PDB entry 8S35 | electron microscopy, 2.90 A resolution | chains A and I of the 12 polymer chains in the assembly

Chain A:
Molecule: CRISPR type AFERR-associated protein Csf2
Source organism: Klebsiella pneumoniae
Notes: engineered mutation(s): 6xHis-tag
UniProtKB: A0A333ESG5 (A0A333ESG5_KLEPN); numbering as in UniProt (aligned over 1-343)
Sequence (350 residues; row label = number of the first residue in the row):
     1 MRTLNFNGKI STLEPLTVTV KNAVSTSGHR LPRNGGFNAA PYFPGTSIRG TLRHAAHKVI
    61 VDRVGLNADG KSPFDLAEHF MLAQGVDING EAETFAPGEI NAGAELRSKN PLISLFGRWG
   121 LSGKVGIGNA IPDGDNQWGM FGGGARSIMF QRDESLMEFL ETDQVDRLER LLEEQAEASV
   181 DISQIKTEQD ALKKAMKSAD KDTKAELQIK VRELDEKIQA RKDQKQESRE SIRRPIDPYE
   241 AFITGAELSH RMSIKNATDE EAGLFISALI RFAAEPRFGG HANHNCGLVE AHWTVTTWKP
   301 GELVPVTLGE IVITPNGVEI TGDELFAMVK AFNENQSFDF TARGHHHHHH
Unresolved in the structure: 343-350
Differences from the reference sequence: expression tag (344-350)

Chain I:
Molecule: Ts-DNA
Sequence (60 nucleotides; row label = number of the first residue in the row; numbers below 1 keep their minus sign (DC-48 is residue -48)):
   -48 CCCTCCCTCC AGCTTCCGAG ACCCTTCGGG AGGTGCATCC CGGTCTCGCT TGGCCTCCTC
Unresolved in the structure: -48 to -28, 10-11

Chain A / chain I interface:
Pairs across the interface - 17 pairs, chain A then chain I:
  Lys21(A) with DG-1(I), hydrogen bond to the base
  Ala145(A) with DG-7(I), base contact
  Gln175(A) with DG-7(I), phosphate contact
  Ser179(A) with DG-7(I), hydrogen bond to the phosphate
  Gln219(A) with DC-4(I), phosphate contact
  Lys222(A) with DT-5(I), hydrogen bond to the phosphate
  Glu230(A) with DG-6(I), sugar contact; DT-5(I), sugar contact
  Ser231(A) with DG-7(I), phosphate contact; DG-6(I), phosphate contact
  Arg233(A) with DC-8(I), hydrogen bond to the phosphate; DG-7(I), salt bridge to the phosphate
  Arg234(A) with DG-6(I), hydrogen bond to the phosphate; DT-5(I), salt bridge to the phosphate
  Pro235(A) with DG-7(I), base contact; DG-6(I), sugar contact
  Asp237(A) with DG-6(I), base contact
Also at the interface, not in a pair above, chain A (15 interface residues in all): Arg146, Ala176, Ile182
Also at the interface, not in a pair above, chain I (7 interface residues in all): DC-2

Overview:
15 residues of chain A and 7 residues of chain I are in contact, with 5 hydrogen bonds and 2 salt bridges.
Polar contacts include Lys21(A)-DG-1(I), Ser179(A)-DG-7(I) and Lys222(A)-DT-5(I).
Chain A is CRISPR type AFERR-associated protein Csf2 (Klebsiella pneumoniae) and chain I is Ts-DNA; the
structure, DNA-bound Type IV-A3 CRISPR effector in complex with DinG helicase from K. pneumoniae (state I),
was determined by electron microscopy, deposited together with 8RC2, 8RC3, 8RFJ, 8S36 and 8S37.
